Entry 8ARP (X-ray diffraction, 3.05 A resolution); this record covers chains A and B of the 6 polymer chains in the assembly.

Chain A (and B):
Protein: ATP-dependent RNA helicase DBP2
Organism: Saccharomyces cerevisiae
Notes: EC 3.6.4.13; chain B of this document is another copy of the same molecule, construct and numbering; everything in this record applies to it too
Reference sequence: P24783 (DBP2_YEAST); residues 1-546 here = UniProt positions 1-546
Amino-acid sequence (546 residues; each row starts with the number of its first residue):
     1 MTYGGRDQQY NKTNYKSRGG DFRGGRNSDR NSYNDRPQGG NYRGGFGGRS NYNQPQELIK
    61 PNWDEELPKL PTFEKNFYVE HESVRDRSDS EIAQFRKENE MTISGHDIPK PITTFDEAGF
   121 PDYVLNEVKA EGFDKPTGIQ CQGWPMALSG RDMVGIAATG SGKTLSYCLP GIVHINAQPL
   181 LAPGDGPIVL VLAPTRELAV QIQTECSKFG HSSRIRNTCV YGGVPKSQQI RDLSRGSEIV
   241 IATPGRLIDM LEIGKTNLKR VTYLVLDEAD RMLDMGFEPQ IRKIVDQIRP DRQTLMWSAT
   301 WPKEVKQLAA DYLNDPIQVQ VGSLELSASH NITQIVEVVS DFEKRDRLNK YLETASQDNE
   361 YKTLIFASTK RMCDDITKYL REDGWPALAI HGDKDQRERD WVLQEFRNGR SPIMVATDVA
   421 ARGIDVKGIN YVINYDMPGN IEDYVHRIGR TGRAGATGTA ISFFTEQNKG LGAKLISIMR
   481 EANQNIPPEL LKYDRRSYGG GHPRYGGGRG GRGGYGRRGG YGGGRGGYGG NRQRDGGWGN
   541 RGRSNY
Not modelled in the structure: 1-52, 496-546 (chain B: 1-52, 497-546)
Swiss-Prot annotation at these positions:
  - region: Tyr505 to Gly530 (RNA-binding RGG-box)
  - motif: Thr113 to Cys141 (Q motif), Asp267 to Asp270 (DEAD box)
  - binding site (ATP): Ala157 to Thr164
  - modified residue: Arg18 (Omega-N-methylarginine), Arg43 (Omega-N-methylarginine), Ser88 (Phosphoserine), Ser90 (Phosphoserine), Arg509 (Dimethylated arginine), Arg512 (Dimethylated arginine), Arg518 (Dimethylated arginine), Arg525 (Dimethylated arginine)
  - cross-link: Lys474 (Glycyl lysine isopeptide (Lys-Gly) (interchain with G-Cter in ubiquitin))
  - mutagenesis: Lys163 (K163N: Abolishes enzymatic activity; K163R: Decreases nonsense-mediated mRNA decay), Glu268 (E268D: Decreases nonsense-mediated mRNA decay; E268Q: Abolishes enzymatic activity), Thr300 (T300A: Decreases nonsense-mediated mRNA decay), Arg447 (R447K: Decreases nonsense-mediated mRNA decay)
Metal / ion sites: Mg2+: Thr164, Asp267 (together with ADP)
Small-molecule neighbours: ADP (adenosine-5'-diphosphate): Phe115, Phe133, Asp134, Pro136, Thr137, Gln140, Ala158, Thr159, Gly160, Ser161, Gly162, Lys163, Thr164, Leu165, Glu205, Glu268, Arg422
Reported in the primary citation:
  - contacts within the chain: Tyr221-Asp393
  - mutagenesis - Y221C/G392C/D393C: abolished catalytic activity on in the absence of 2 mM TCEP
  - conformationally variable residues (loop rearrangement): Arg495, Arg496
  - mutagenesis - Y221C, G392C/D393C: unchanged catalytic activity (unwinding activity)
  - mutagenesis - R495A/R496A: increased catalytic activity
  - mutagenesis - E80A/H81A: unchanged catalytic activity on unwinding
  - mutagenesis - Y78E: abolished catalytic activity on unwinding
  - mutagenesis - Y78E (3-fold), E80A/H81A (2.2-fold), Q484A: decreased catalytic activity (ATPase activity)
  - mutagenesis - F73A, F77A/Y78A: abolished catalytic activity (ATPase activity)
  - mutagenesis - Y78A: unchanged catalytic activity (ATPase activity)

Chain A / chain B interface:
Residue-residue contacts (16; chain A residue first):
  Gln56(A) - Gln467(B)
  Ile59(A) - Ser340(B)
  Ile59(A) - Asp341(B)
  Glu65(A) - Glu489(B)
  Glu66(A) - Val338(B)
  Glu66(A) - Val339(B)
  Glu66(A) - Glu343(B)
  Lys69(A) - Arg347(B)
  Pro183(A) - Arg345(B)  hydrogen bond (backbone-side chain)
  Pro183(A) - Asp383(B)
  Gly184(A) - Arg345(B)
  Asp185(A) - Asp346(B)
  Leu251(A) - Phe342(B)
  Thr256(A) - Phe342(B)
  Asn257(A) - Phe342(B)
  Lys259(A) - Phe342(B)
Other interface residues (no listed pair), chain A (13 interface residues in all): Gly254
Other interface residues (no listed pair), chain B (13 interface residues in all): Glu382

In short:
Chain A and chain B each contribute 13 residues to their interface, with 1 hydrogen bond. The hydrogen-bonded
pair is Pro183(A)-Arg345(B). Bound to chain A: ADP. The paper reports that Y78E, E80A/H81A and Q484A of chain
A reduce catalytic activity (ATPase activity); conformational variability at Arg495(A) and Arg496(A); 10
substitutions were tested in all.
Chain A and chain B are both ATP-dependent RNA helicase DBP2 (Saccharomyces cerevisiae); the structure,
Crystal structure of DEAD-box protein Dbp2 in complex with ADP, was determined by X-ray diffraction together
with 8ARK from the same study.
